3LQV - chains A and P; structure by X-ray diffraction, 2.38 A resolution.

# Chain A
Name: Pre-mRNA branch site protein p14
Organism: Homo sapiens
UniProtKB: Q9Y3B4 (PM14_HUMAN); residue numbers follow UniProt; this construct covers 11-125
Amino-acid sequence (115 residues; numbered 11 to 125; the number before each row is that of its first residue):
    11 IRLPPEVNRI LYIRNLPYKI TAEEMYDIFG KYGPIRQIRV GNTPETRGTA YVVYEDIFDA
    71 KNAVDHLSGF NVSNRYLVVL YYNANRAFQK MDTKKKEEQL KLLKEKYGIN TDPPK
Not modelled in the structure: 11-12
Sequence notes: conflict Val74 (Cys in Q9Y3B4), Ser83 (Cys in Q9Y3B4)
Residues lining bound ligands: adenine (ADE): Tyr22, Tyr61, Leu90, Tyr91, Tyr92, Asn93, Arg96, Ala97, Gln99
What the authors report for this chain:
  - binding site for adenine: Tyr22, Tyr61, Tyr91, Asn93
  - conformationally variable residues (side-chain flip): Arg96

# Chain P
Name: Splicing factor 3B subunit 1
Organism: Homo sapiens
UniProtKB: O75533 (SF3B1_HUMAN); numbering as in UniProt (aligned over 377-415)
Amino-acid sequence (39 residues; each row starts with the number of its first residue):
   377 SMTPEQLQAW RWEREIDERN RPLSDEELDA MFPEGYKVL
UniProt features mapped onto this chain:
  - modified residue: Ser400 (Phosphoserine)
  - cross-link: Lys413 (Glycyl lysine isopeptide (Lys-Gly) (interchain with G-Cter in SUMO1))

# Interface between chain A and chain P
Contacting residue pairs (59):
  Leu13(A) with Arg395(P), hydrogen bond (backbone-side chain)
  Pro14(A) with Arg395(P), hydrogen bond (backbone-side chain)
  Pro15(A) with Arg395(P)
  Val17(A) with Arg395(P), hydrogen bond (backbone-side chain)
  Arg19(A) with Arg395(P), hydrogen bond (side chain-backbone); Asn396(P); Arg397(P), hydrogen bond (side chain-backbone); Leu399(P)
  Ile20(A) with Phe408(P), hydrophobic
  Tyr22(A) with Tyr412(P)
  Ala32(A) with Leu415(P), hydrophobic
  Arg46(A) with Leu399(P), hydrogen bond (side chain-backbone); Ser400(P); Asp401(P), salt bridge; Leu404(P)
  Gln47(A) with Leu404(P); Phe408(P); Val414(P)
  Ile48(A) with Lys413(P); Val414(P); Leu415(P), hydrogen bond (backbone-backbone)
  Arg49(A) with Asp405(P), salt bridge; Phe408(P); Tyr412(P); Lys413(P); Val414(P)
  Val50(A) with Tyr412(P); Lys413(P), hydrogen bond (backbone-backbone); Leu415(P), hydrophobic
  Gly51(A) with Gly411(P); Tyr412(P)
  Asn52(A) with Gly411(P), hydrogen bond (backbone-backbone); Tyr412(P); Lys413(P)
  Thr53(A) with Gly411(P)
  Thr56(A) with Glu410(P); Gly411(P), hydrogen bond (side chain-backbone); Tyr412(P)
  Thr59(A) with Tyr412(P), hydrogen bond
  Tyr61(A) with Phe408(P), hydrophobic; Pro409(P); Tyr412(P)
  Glu65(A) with Asn396(P)
  Asp66(A) with Asn396(P), hydrogen bond
  Ile67(A) with Arg395(P); Asn396(P), hydrogen bond (backbone-side chain)
  Tyr92(A) with Met407(P), hydrogen bond (side chain-backbone)
  Ala97(A) with Pro409(P)
  Phe98(A) with Ala406(P); Met407(P); Phe408(P); Pro409(P)
  Gln109(A) with Ala406(P), hydrogen bond (side chain-backbone)
  Leu113(A) with Ala406(P)
  Lys116(A) with Glu402(P), salt bridge
  Tyr117(A) with Glu402(P); Glu403(P); Ala406(P), hydrophobic
  Ile119(A) with Met407(P), hydrophobic
Also at the interface, not in a pair above, chain A (35 interface residues in all): Met35, Tyr36, Ala60, Val63, Phe68
Also at the interface, not in a pair above, chain P (22 interface residues in all): Ile392, Pro398

# In short
35 residues of chain A face 22 of chain P across their interface; the contacts include 15 hydrogen bonds and 3
salt bridges. Polar pairs include Arg46(A)-Asp401(P), Arg49(A)-Asp405(P) and Lys116(A)-Glu402(P). Bound to
chain A: adenine. From the paper: a binding site for adenine at Tyr22(A), Tyr61(A) and Tyr91(A) among others;
conformational variability at Arg96(A).
Here chain A is Pre-mRNA branch site protein p14 and chain P is Splicing factor 3B subunit 1, both from Homo
sapiens. Entry 3LQV (Branch Recognition by SF3b14) was determined by X-ray diffraction.
